PDB entry 9ITK | electron microscopy, 2.89 A resolution | chains B and F of the 26 polymer chains in the assembly

# Chain B
Molecule: ATP synthase subunit alpha
Source organism: Chloroflexus aurantiacus J-10-fl
Notes: EC 7.1.2.2
UniProtKB: A9WGS6 (ATPA_CHLAA); residues 1-522 here = UniProt positions 1-522
Sequence (522 residues; each row starts with the number of its first residue):
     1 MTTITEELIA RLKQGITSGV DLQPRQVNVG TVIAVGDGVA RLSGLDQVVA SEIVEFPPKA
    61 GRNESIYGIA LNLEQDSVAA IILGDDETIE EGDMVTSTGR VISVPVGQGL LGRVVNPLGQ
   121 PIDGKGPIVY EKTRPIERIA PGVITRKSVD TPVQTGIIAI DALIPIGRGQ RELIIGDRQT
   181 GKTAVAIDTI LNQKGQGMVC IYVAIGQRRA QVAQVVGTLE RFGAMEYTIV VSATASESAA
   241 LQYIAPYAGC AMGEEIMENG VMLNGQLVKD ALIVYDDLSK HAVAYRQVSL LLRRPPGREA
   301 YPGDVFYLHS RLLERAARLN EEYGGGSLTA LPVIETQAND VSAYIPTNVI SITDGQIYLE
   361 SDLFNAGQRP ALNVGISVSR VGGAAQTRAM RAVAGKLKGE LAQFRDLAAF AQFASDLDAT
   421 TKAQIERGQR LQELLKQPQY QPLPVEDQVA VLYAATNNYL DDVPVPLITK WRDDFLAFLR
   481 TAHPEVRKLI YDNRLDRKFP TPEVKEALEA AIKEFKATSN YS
Disordered / not traced: 1-22, 521-522
Bound ions: Mg2+: Thr-183 (together with ATP)
Residues lining bound ligands: ATP (adenosine-5'-triphosphate): Arg-178, Gln-179, Thr-180, Gly-181, Lys-182, Thr-183, Ala-184, Glu-335, Phe-364, Arg-369, Gln-437, Pro-438, Gln-439
UniProt features mapped onto this chain:
  - binding site (ATP): Gly-176 to Thr-183
  - site: Ser-377 (Required for activity)

# Chain F
Molecule: ATP synthase subunit beta
Source organism: Chloroflexus aurantiacus J-10-fl
Notes: EC 7.1.2.2
UniProtKB: A9WGS4 (ATPB_CHLAA); residues 1-471 here = UniProt positions 1-471
Sequence (471 residues; numbered 1 to 471; the number before each row is that of its first residue):
     1 MPAKGVIQEI IGVVIRAKFP EDEVPEIYNA IEIPLGNGDR LVCEVQQQLG NGVVKAVAMG
    61 STDGLRRGLE VIDTGRPIAV PVGPATLGRV FNVLGDPIDG MGPIGPEVER RPIHRDPPSF
   121 EEQNTQAQIF ETGIKVIDLI APFTRGGKTA IFGGAGVGKT VVIQELIANI AKEQSGFSVF
   181 AGVGERSREG NDLIHEMKEA RIDENTTVFD KTVMVFGQMN EPPGARLRVG LTALTMAEYF
   241 RDEGRDILLF IDNIFRFVQA GSEVSSLLGR MPSQVGYQPT LGTEMGELQE RITSTKRGSI
   301 TSMQAVYVPA DDYTDPAPAT VFSHLDATIS LERSIAERAI FPAVDPLAST SRILDPNIVG
   361 EEHYRVAQEV KRVLQRYKDL KDIIAILGME ELSDEDKLTV QRARKIELFF SQPFTVAQQF
   421 TGRPGKYVPV KKTVESFARL LNGEGDHIPE SFFYMQGDFD DVLAAYEASQ K
Disordered / not traced: 1-2, 471
Residues lining bound ligands: ATP (adenosine-5'-triphosphate): Ser-351, Arg-352, Tyr-364
UniProt features mapped onto this chain:
  - binding site (ATP): Gly-153 to Thr-160

# Chain B / chain F interface
Contacting residue pairs - 88 pairs, chain B then chain F:
  Ile-33(B) with Leu-49(F); Gly-50(F), hydrogen bond (backbone-backbone)
  Ala-34(B) with Gln-48(F); Leu-49(F)
  Val-35(B) with Ile-27(F), hydrophobic; Gln-47(F); Gln-48(F), hydrogen bond (backbone-backbone)
  Asp-37(B) with Gln-47(F), hydrogen bond; Arg-270(F), salt bridge; Thr-280(F)
  Asp-85(B) with Asp-116(F)
  Asp-86(B) with Ile-27(F)
  Glu-87(B) with Ile-27(F); Tyr-28(F)
  Ile-89(B) with Ile-27(F)
  Glu-90(B) with Val-24(F); Glu-26(F); Gln-48(F)
  Glu-91(B) with Glu-21(F); Val-24(F); Gln-48(F), hydrogen bond (backbone-side chain); Gly-50(F); Gly-52(F)
  Ile-122(B) with Phe-120(F); Glu-121(F)
  Asp-123(B) with Glu-121(F)
  Arg-178(B) with Phe-322(F)
  Gln-179(B) with Thr-350(F), hydrogen bond
  Arg-208(B) with Lys-148(F); Glu-290(F); Ser-323(F); His-324(F); Leu-325(F); Asp-326(F), salt bridge
  Arg-209(B) with Pro-117(F); Pro-118(F), hydrogen bond (side chain-backbone); Ser-119(F); Phe-120(F); Gln-123(F); Glu-290(F), hydrogen bond (backbone-side chain)
  Ala-210(B) with Gln-123(F)
  Val-212(B) with Phe-120(F)
  Ala-213(B) with Phe-120(F); Gln-123(F)
  Gln-214(B) with Thr-125(F); Arg-352(F)
  Val-216(B) with Phe-120(F), hydrophobic
  Ala-235(B) with Gly-286(F); His-324(F)
  Ser-236(B) with Pro-117(F); Gly-286(F); Glu-290(F)
  Lys-280(B) with Ser-323(F)
  Arg-286(B) with Gln-274(F), hydrogen bond
  Gln-287(B) with Pro-279(F); Thr-280(F); Thr-283(F), hydrogen bond
  Leu-290(B) with Met-271(F); Pro-272(F); Ser-273(F); Pro-279(F), hydrophobic
  Leu-291(B) with Thr-280(F)
  Arg-293(B) with Gly-269(F), hydrogen bond (side chain-backbone); Met-271(F)
  Arg-294(B) with Met-271(F)
  Pro-296(B) with Met-271(F), hydrophobic
  Glu-299(B) with Gln-274(F)
  Ala-300(B) with Ser-273(F); Gln-274(F)
  Gln-337(B) with Tyr-313(F); Thr-314(F); Ala-319(F)
  Ala-338(B) with Thr-314(F)
  Asp-362(B) with Gln-375(F); Lys-378(F), salt bridge
  Asn-365(B) with Leu-347(F), hydrogen bond (side chain-backbone); Lys-371(F); Arg-372(F); Gln-375(F)
  Ala-366(B) with Arg-372(F); Gln-375(F)
  Arg-369(B) with Tyr-364(F); Gln-368(F), hydrogen bond
  Gln-412(B) with Arg-376(F), hydrogen bond; Leu-380(F); Asp-396(F), hydrogen bond
  Phe-413(B) with Ile-383(F), hydrophobic; Leu-387(F), hydrophobic
Interface residues without a listed pair, chain B (48 interface residues in all): Gly-36, Val-114, Gly-124, Ala-239, Glu-335, Phe-364, Gly-367
Interface residues without a listed pair, chain F (60 interface residues in all): Pro-25, Gln-46, Gly-282, Glu-287, Ser-330, Ala-348, Asp-379, Glu-391

# Summary
48 residues of chain B face 60 of chain F across their interface; the contacts include 14 hydrogen bonds and 3
salt bridges. Polar contacts include Asp-37(B)/Arg-270(F), Arg-208(B)/Asp-326(F) and Asp-362(B)/Lys-378(F).
ATP is bound between chain B and chain F.
Chain B is ATP synthase subunit alpha and chain F is ATP synthase subunit beta, both from Chloroflexus
aurantiacus J-10-fl; the structure, Chloroflexus aurantiacus ATP synthase, state 2, was determined by electron
microscopy, deposited together with 9ITJ, 9ITL, 9ITM, 9ITN, 9ITO, 9ITP and 11 further entries.
